Entry 2XQF (X-ray diffraction, 2.10 A resolution); this record covers chain A.

== Chain A ==
Protein: Cholinesterase
Organism: Homo sapiens
Notes: EC 3.1.1.8
UniProtKB: P06276 (CHLE_HUMAN); residues 3-529 here correspond to UniProt positions 31-557 (UniProt number = residue number + 28)
Amino-acid sequence (527 residues; each row starts with the number of its first residue):
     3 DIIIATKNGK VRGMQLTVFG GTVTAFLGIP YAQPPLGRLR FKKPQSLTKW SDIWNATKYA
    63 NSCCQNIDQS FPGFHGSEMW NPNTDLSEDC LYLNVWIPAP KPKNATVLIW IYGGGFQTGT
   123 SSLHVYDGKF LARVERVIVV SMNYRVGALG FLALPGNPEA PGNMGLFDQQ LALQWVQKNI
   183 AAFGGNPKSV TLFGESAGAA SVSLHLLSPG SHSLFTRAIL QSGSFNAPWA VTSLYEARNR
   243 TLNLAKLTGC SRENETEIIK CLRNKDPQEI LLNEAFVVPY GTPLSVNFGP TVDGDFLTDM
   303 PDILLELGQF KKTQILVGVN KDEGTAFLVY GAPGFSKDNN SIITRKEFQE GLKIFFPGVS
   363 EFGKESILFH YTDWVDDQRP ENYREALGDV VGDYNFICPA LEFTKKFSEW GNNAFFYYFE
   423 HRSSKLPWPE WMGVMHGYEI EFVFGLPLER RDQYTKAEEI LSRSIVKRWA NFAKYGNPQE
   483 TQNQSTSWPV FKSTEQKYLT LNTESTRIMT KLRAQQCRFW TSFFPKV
Disulfide bonds: C65-C92, C252-C263, C400-C519
Glycans and other covalent adducts: N-acetylglucosamine (NAG) linked to N57, N106, N256, N485; O-ethylmethylphosphonic acid ester group (VX) linked to S198; glycan linked to N241, N341
Construct notes: engineered mutation Q17 (Asn45 in P06276), Q455 (Asn483 in P06276), Q481 (Asn509 in P06276), Q486 (Asn514 in P06276)
Bound ions: Na+ near E80 (its only coordinating residue here)
Ligand contacts:
  - glycine (GLY): L18, L29, Y61, W98, D129, K131
  - O-ethylmethylphosphonic acid ester group (VX): G115, G116, G117, A199, W231, L286, V288, F329, F398, H438
UniProt features mapped onto this chain:
  - active site: S198 (Acyl-ester intermediate), E325 (Charge relay system), H438 (Charge relay system)
  - binding site (tacrine): W82, H438
  - binding site (substrate): G116, G117
  - modified residue: S198 (Phosphoserine)
  - glycosylation (N-linked (GlcNAc...) asparagine): N57 (complex), N106 (complex), N241 (complex), N256 (complex), N341 (complex), N485
From the paper describing this entry:
  - binding site for O-ethylmethylphosphonic acid ester group: G116, G117, A199, W231, L286, V288
  - binding site for unknown atom or ion: W82
  - catalytic residues: G116, G117, A199

== Summary ==
Chain A binds glycine. Covalently linked O-ethylmethylphosphonic acid ester group: at S198.
N-acetylglucosamine is covalently linked to N57, N106, N241, N256, N341 and N485. From the paper: catalytic
residues G116, G117 and A199; a binding site for O-ethylmethylphosphonic acid ester group at G116, G117 and
A199 among others.
Chain A is Cholinesterase (Homo sapiens); the structure, X-ray Structure of human butyrylcholinesterase
inhibited by racemic VX, was determined by X-ray diffraction (same publication as 2XQG, 2XQI, 2XQJ and 2XQK).
